Entry 8JP8 (electron microscopy, 3.39 A resolution); this record covers chains A and C of the 8 polymer chains in the assembly.

== Chain A ==
Molecule: Protein ERGIC-53
From: Homo sapiens
UniProt: P49257 (LMAN1_HUMAN); residues 1-510 here = UniProt positions 1-510
Amino-acid sequence (522 residues; numbered 1 to 522; the number before each row is that of its first residue):
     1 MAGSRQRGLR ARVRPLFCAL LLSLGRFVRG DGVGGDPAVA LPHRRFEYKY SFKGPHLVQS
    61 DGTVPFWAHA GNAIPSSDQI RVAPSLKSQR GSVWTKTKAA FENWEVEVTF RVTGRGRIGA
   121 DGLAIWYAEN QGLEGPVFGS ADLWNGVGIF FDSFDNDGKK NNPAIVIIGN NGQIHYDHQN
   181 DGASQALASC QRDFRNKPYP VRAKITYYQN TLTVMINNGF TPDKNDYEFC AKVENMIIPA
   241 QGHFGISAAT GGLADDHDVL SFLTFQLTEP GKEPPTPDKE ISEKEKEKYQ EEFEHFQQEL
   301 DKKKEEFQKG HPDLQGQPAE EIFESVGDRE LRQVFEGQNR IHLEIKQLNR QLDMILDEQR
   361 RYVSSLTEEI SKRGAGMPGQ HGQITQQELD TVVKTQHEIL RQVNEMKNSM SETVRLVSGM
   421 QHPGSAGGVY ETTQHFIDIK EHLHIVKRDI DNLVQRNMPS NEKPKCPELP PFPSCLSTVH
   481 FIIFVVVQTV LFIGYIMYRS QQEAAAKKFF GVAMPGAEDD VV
Not modelled in the structure: 1-41, 368-522
Sequence notes: expression tag (511-522)
Curated features (UniProtKB/Swiss-Prot):
  - region: Arg499 to Phe510 (Mediates interaction with RAB3GAP1, RAB3GAP2 and UBXN6)
  - motif: Phe509, Phe510 (ER export motif)
  - binding site (a carbohydrate): Ser88, Asp121, Asn156, His178, Gly251 to Leu253
  - binding site (Ca(2+)): Asp152, Phe154, Asn156, Asp181
  - site: Gln501 (Required for ER export)
  - modified residue: Ser425 (Phosphoserine)
  - natural variant: Trp67 (W67S: In F5F8D1)
Cystine bridges: Cys190-Cys230
Metal / ion sites: Ca2+ site 1: Asp152, Phe154, Asn156, Asp181; Ca2+ site 2: Asp155, Asp157, Asn161, Asn162, Asp181

== Chain C ==
Molecule: Multiple coagulation factor deficiency protein 2
From: Homo sapiens
UniProt: Q8NI22 (MCFD2_HUMAN); residues 27-146 here = UniProt positions 27-146
Amino-acid sequence (124 residues; row label = number of the first residue in the row):
    23 GSHMEEPAAS FSQPGSMGLD KNTVHDQEHI MEHLEGVINK PEAEMSPQEL QLHYFKMHDY
    83 DGNNLLDGLE LSTAITHVHK EEGSEQAPLM SEDELINIID GVLRDDDKNN DGYIDYAEFA
   143 KSLQ
Not modelled in the structure: 23-39, 103-107, 145-146
Sequence notes: expression tag (23-26)
Curated features (UniProtKB/Swiss-Prot):
  - binding site (Ca(2+)): Asp81, Asp83, Asn85, Glu92, Asp129, Asn131, Asp133, Tyr135, Glu140
  - modified residue: Ser106 (Phosphoserine)
  - natural variant: Asp81 (D81H: In F5F8D2), Asp129 (D129E: In F5F8D2), Tyr135 (Y135N: In F5F8D2), Ile136 (I136T: In F5F8D2)
Metal / ion sites: Zn2+: His51, His55, His99, His101; Ca2+ site 1: Asp81, Asp83, Asn85, Leu87, Glu92; Ca2+ site 2: Asp129, Asn131, Asp133, Tyr135, Glu140

== Chain A / chain C interface ==
Residue-residue contacts - 56 pairs, chain A then chain C:
  His43(A) - Asn132(C)  hydrogen bond (side chain-backbone)
  Arg44(A) - Asp133(C)
  Arg45(A) - Asn132(C)
  Arg45(A) - Asp133(C)
  Arg45(A) - Gly134(C)
  Phe46(A) - Asp89(C)
  Phe46(A) - Asp133(C)  hydrogen bond (backbone-backbone)
  Phe46(A) - Gly134(C)
  Phe46(A) - Tyr135(C)  hydrophobic
  Tyr48(A) - Gly90(C)
  Tyr48(A) - Leu91(C)
  Tyr48(A) - Ile118(C)  hydrogen bond (side chain-backbone)
  Tyr48(A) - Ile121(C)
  Tyr48(A) - Asp122(C)  hydrogen bond
  Ser51(A) - Leu91(C)
  Phe52(A) - Leu91(C)  hydrophobic
  Lys53(A) - Asp89(C)  salt bridge
  Lys53(A) - Leu91(C)
  Pro55(A) - Tyr82(C)
  His56(A) - Tyr82(C)
  His56(A) - Thr95(C)
  Gln59(A) - Thr98(C)
  Gln59(A) - Glu114(C)
  Ser60(A) - Val100(C)
  Asp61(A) - Leu111(C)
  Phe66(A) - Glu114(C)
  Phe66(A) - Leu117(C)  hydrophobic
  Phe66(A) - Ile118(C)  hydrophobic
  Lys96(A) - Glu114(C)
  Phe265(A) - Tyr135(C)
  Glu273(A) - Asn132(C)
  Lys279(A) - Lys130(C)
  Lys286(A) - Ala139(C)
  Tyr289(A) - Ala142(C)
  Glu292(A) - Gln70(C)
  Glu292(A) - Tyr138(C)
  Phe293(A) - Leu74(C)  hydrophobic
  Phe293(A) - Phe77(C)  hydrophobic
  Phe293(A) - Asn86(C)
  Phe293(A) - Tyr138(C)  hydrophobic
  Phe296(A) - Leu74(C)
  Phe296(A) - His75(C)
  Phe296(A) - Lys78(C)
  Gln297(A) - Asn86(C)
  Glu299(A) - Glu71(C)
  Leu300(A) - His75(C)
  Leu300(A) - Lys78(C)
  Lys303(A) - Ile60(C)
  Lys303(A) - Lys62(C)
  Lys304(A) - Val59(C)  hydrogen bond (side chain-backbone)
  Lys304(A) - Ile60(C)
  Glu306(A) - Lys62(C)
  Phe307(A) - Ile60(C)  hydrophobic
  Phe307(A) - Asn61(C)
  Phe307(A) - Lys62(C)
  His311(A) - Asn61(C)  hydrogen bond
Interface residues without a listed pair, chain A (36 interface residues in all): Lys49, Pro65, Ile281, Glu285, Gln290
Interface residues without a listed pair, chain C (39 interface residues in all): Glu64, Asp83, Leu125, Asp129, Asn131, Asp137, Lys143

== In short ==
36 residues of chain A and 39 residues of chain C are in contact; the contacts include 6 hydrogen bonds and 1
salt bridge. Polar pairs include Lys53(A)-Asp89(C), His43(A)-Asn132(C) and Tyr48(A)-Ile118(C).
Chain A is Protein ERGIC-53 and chain C is Multiple coagulation factor deficiency protein 2, both from Homo
sapiens; the structure, Cryo-EM structure of the head region of full-length ERGIC-53 with MCFD2 (Substate C),
was determined by electron microscopy (same publication as 8JP4, 8JP5, 8JP6, 8JP7, 8JP9 and 8JPG).
